6KGW - chain A; structure by X-ray diffraction, 2.41 A resolution.

# Chain A
Protein: Penicillin-binding protein PbpB
Source organism: Mycobacterium tuberculosis (strain ATCC 25618 / H37Rv)
UniProtKB: L0T911 (PBPB_MYCTU); numbering as in UniProt; present here: 123-605, 607-679
Amino-acid sequence (562 residues; row label = number of the first residue in the row; note: 1 number in that range is skipped by the numbering (no residue carries it; nothing is unmodelled there)):
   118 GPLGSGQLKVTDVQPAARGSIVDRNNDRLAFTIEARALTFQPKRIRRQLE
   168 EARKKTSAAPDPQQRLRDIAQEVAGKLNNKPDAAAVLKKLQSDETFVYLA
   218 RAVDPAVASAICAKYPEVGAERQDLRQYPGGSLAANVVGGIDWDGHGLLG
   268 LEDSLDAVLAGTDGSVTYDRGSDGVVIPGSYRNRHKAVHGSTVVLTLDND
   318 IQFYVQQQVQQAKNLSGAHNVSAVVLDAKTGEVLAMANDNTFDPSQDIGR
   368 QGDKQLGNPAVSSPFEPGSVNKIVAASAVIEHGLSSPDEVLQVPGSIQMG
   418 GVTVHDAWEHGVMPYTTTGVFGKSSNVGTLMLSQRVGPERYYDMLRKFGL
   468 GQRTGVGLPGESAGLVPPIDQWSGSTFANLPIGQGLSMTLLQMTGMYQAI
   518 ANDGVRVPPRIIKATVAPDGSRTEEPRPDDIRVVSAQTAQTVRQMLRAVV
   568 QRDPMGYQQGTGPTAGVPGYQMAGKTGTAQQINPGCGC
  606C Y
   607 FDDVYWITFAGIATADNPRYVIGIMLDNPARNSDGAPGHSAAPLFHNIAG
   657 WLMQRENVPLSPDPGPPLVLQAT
Not modelled in the structure: 118-128, 155-236, 284-300
Differences from the reference sequence: expression tag (118-122)
Cystine bridges: Cys-603/Cys-605
Covalently attached groups: AMPICILLIN (open form) (AIX) linked to Ser-386
Bound ions: Co2+ site 1: His-263, His-302; Co2+ site 2 near His-645 (its only coordinating residue here); Co2+ site 3 near His-652 (its only coordinating residue here)
Ligand contacts: AMPICILLIN (open form) (AIX; (2R,4S)-2-[(1R)-1-{[(2R)-2-amino-2-phenylacetyl]amino}-2-oxoethyl]-5,5-dimethyl-1,3-thiazolidine-4-carboxylic acid): Gly-385, Lys-389, Ala-424, Lys-440, Ser-441, Asn-443, Thr-578, Lys-592, Thr-593, Gly-594, Thr-595, Gln-597, Tyr-611
From the paper describing this entry:
  - binding site for AMPICILLIN (open form): Ala-424, Asn-443, Thr-578, Thr-593, Thr-595, Gln-597
  - catalytic residues: Lys-389 (proposed by the authors, not directly observed)

# Summary
Covalently linked AMPICILLIN (open form): at Ser-386. The Co2+ site 1 is built by His-263 and His-302. The
paper reports the catalytic residue Lys-389; a binding site for AMPICILLIN (open form) at Ala-424, Asn-443 and
Thr-578 among others.
Chain A is Penicillin-binding protein PbpB (Mycobacterium tuberculosis (strain ATCC 25618 / H37Rv)); the
structure, Crystal structure of Penicillin binding protein 3 (PBP3) from Mycobacterium tuerculosis, complexed
with ampicillin, was determined by X-ray diffraction together with 6KGH, 6KGS, 6KGT, 6KGU and 6KGV from the
same study.
